PDB entry 6LZ3 | electron microscopy, 3.20 A resolution | chains A and B of the 4 polymer chains in the assembly

[Chain A (and B)]
Protein: Cryptochrome2
Organism: Zea mays
Notes: chain B of this document is another copy of the same molecule, construct and numbering; everything in this record applies to it too
UniProtKB: B8A2L5 (B8A2L5_MAIZE); residues 1-688 here = UniProt positions 1-688
Chain sequence (688 residues; each row starts with the number of its first residue):
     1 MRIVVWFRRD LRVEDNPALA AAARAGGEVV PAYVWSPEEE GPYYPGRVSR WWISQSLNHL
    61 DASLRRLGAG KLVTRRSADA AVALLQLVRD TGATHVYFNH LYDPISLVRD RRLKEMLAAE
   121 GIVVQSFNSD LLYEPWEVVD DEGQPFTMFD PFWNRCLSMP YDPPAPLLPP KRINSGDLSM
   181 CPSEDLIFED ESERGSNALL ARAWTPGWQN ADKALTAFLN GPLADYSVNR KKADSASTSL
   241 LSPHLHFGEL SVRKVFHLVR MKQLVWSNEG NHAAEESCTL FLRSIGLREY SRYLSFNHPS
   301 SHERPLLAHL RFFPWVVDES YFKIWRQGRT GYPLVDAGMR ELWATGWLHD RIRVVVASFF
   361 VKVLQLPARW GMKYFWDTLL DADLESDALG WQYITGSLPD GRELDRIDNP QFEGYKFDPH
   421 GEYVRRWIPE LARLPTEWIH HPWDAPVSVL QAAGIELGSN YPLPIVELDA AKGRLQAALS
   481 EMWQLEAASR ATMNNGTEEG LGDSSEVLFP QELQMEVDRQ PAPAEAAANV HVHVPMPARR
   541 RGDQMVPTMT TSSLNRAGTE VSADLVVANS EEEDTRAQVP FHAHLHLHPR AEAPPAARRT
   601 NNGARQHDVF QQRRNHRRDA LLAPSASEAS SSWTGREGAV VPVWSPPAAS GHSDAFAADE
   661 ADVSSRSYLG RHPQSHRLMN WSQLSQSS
Disordered / not traced: 487-688
Differences from the reference sequence: engineered mutation Ala368 (Trp in B8A2L5)
Residues lining bound ligands: FAD (flavin-adenine dinucleotide): Tyr226, Thr238, Ser239, Leu240, Leu241, Ser242, Leu245, Phe281, Ser284, Ile285, Leu287, Arg288, Trp347, Asp350, Arg353, Ala357, Leu379, Asp381, Ala382, Asp383, Ser386, Asp387, Leu389, Gly390, Trp391, Ile394

[Chain A / chain B interface]
Pairs across the interface (30; chain A residue first):
  Arg24(A) - Asp162(B)  salt bridge
  Ser63(A) - Asn268(B)
  Arg66(A) - Asn268(B)
  Leu67(A) - Leu264(B)  hydrophobic
  Pro160(A) - Arg24(B)
  Asp162(A) - Arg24(B)  salt bridge
  Asp162(A) - Leu168(B)
  Pro166(A) - His257(B)
  Leu168(A) - Asp162(B)
  Leu168(A) - His257(B)
  Leu168(A) - Arg260(B)
  Pro169(A) - Leu264(B)  hydrophobic
  Lys171(A) - Arg260(B)
  Lys171(A) - Gln263(B)  hydrogen bond
  Trp208(A) - Asn268(B)
  Gln209(A) - Asn268(B)
  Lys213(A) - Glu269(B)  salt bridge
  His257(A) - Pro166(B)
  His257(A) - Leu168(B)
  Arg260(A) - Leu168(B)
  Arg260(A) - Lys171(B)
  Gln263(A) - Lys171(B)  hydrogen bond
  Leu264(A) - Leu67(B)  hydrophobic
  Leu264(A) - Trp208(B)  hydrophobic
  Ser267(A) - Arg66(B)
  Asn268(A) - Ser63(B)  hydrogen bond
  Asn268(A) - Arg66(B)
  Asn268(A) - Trp208(B)
  Asn268(A) - Gln209(B)
  Glu269(A) - Lys213(B)  salt bridge
Interface residues without a listed pair, chain A (24 interface residues in all): Glu14, Tyr161, Ala165, Met261
Interface residues without a listed pair, chain B (24 interface residues in all): Val13, Glu14, Pro160, Ala165, Pro169, Met261, Ser267

[Summary]
The chain A/chain B interface involves 24 residues from each chain, with 3 hydrogen bonds and 4 salt bridges.
Among the polar pairs are Arg24(A)-Asp162(B), Lys213(A)-Glu269(B) and Lys171(A)-Gln263(B). Ligands of chain A:
flavin-adenine dinucleotide.
Chain A and chain B are both Cryptochrome2 (Zea mays); the structure, Structure of cryptochrome in active
conformation, was determined by electron microscopy, deposited together with 6LZ7.
